PDB entry 5SY7 | X-ray diffraction, 4.20 A resolution (low resolution: residue-level contacts below are approximate; hydrogen-bond / salt-bridge calls are withheld) | chains A and D of the 4 polymer chains in the assembly

Chain A:
Molecule: Aryl hydrocarbon receptor nuclear translocator
Source organism: Mus musculus
UniProt: P53762 (ARNT_MOUSE); numbering as in UniProt (aligned over 82-464)
Amino-acid sequence (384 residues; each row starts with the number of its first residue):
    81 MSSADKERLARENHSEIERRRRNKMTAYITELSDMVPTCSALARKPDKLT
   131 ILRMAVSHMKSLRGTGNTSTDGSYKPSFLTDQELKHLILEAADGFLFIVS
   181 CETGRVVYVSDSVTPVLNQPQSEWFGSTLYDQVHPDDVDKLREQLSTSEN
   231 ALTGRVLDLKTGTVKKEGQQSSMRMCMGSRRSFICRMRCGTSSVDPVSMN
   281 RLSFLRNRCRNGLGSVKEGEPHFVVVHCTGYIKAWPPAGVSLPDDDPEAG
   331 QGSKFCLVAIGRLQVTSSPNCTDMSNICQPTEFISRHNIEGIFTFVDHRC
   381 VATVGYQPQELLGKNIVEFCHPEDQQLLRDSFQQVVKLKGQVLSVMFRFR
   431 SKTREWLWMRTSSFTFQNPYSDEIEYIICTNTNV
Disordered / not traced: 81-88, 143-155, 229-258, 272-290, 312-336, 350-361, 464
Construct notes: initiating methionine (81)
Swiss-Prot annotation at these positions:
  - region: Leu-167 to Ala-171 (Mediates the transcription activity and dimerization of the AHR:ARNT complex)
  - mutagenesis: His-94 (H94A: Reduces DNA binding), Glu-98 (E98A: Reduces DNA binding), Arg-102 (R102E: Reduces DNA binding. Decreases transcription factor activity), Leu-112 (L112D: Interferes with transcription factor activity; L112E: Impairs heterodimer formation with EPAS1. Impairs heterodimer formation with HIF1A ...), Leu-132 (L132E: Impairs heterodimer formation with EPAS1. Impairs heterodimer formation with HIF1A. Significantly destabilizes ARNT?s heterodimeric interactions with both NPAS1 and NPAS3 ...), Val-136 (V136D: Impairs heterodimer formation with EPAS1. Impairs heterodimer formation with HIF1A. Significantly destabilizes ARNT?s heterodimeric interactions with both NPAS1 and NPAS3 ...), Met-139 (M139D: Interferes with transcription factor activity), Leu-164 (L164D: Does not affect transcription factor activity), Leu-167 (L167E: Highly reduces transcription activity. Impairs interaction with AHR. Impairs heterodimer formation with EPAS1. Impairs heterodimer formation with HIF1A ...), Ile-168 (I168D: Highly reduces transcription activity. Impairs interaction with AHR. Impairs heterodimer formation with EPAS1. Impairs heterodimer formation with HIF1A ...), Ala-171 (A171D: Reduces transcription activity. Markedly reduces interaction with AHR. Impairs heterodimer formation with EPAS1. Markedly decreases heterodimer formation with HIF1A ...), Ile-264 (I264D: Impairs heterodimer formation with EPAS1. Markedly decreases heterodimer formation with HIF1A. Significantly destabilizes ARNT?s heterodimeric interactions with both NPAS1 and NPAS3 ...), 6 further mutagenesis entries in UniProt

Chain D:
Molecule: 21-nt DNA strand
Sequence (21 nucleotides; each row starts with the number of its first residue):
     1 CACGACCCGCACGTACGCAGC

Chain A / chain D interface:
Residue-residue contacts - 8 pairs, chain A then chain D:
  His-94(A) with DG9(D); DC10(D)
  Ile-97(A) with DC8(D)
  Glu-98(A) with DC10(D); DA11(D)
  Arg-101(A) with DC8(D); DG9(D); DC10(D)
Other interface residues (no listed pair), chain A (5 interface residues in all): Arg-102
Other interface residues (no listed pair), chain D (5 interface residues in all): DC12

Overview:
Chain A and chain D each contribute 5 residues to their interface. UniProt lists 18 mutagenesis sites on chain
A.
Here chain A is Aryl hydrocarbon receptor nuclear translocator (Mus musculus) and chain D is a 21-nt DNA
strand. Entry 5SY7 (Crystal Structure of the Heterodimeric NPAS3-ARNT Complex with HRE DNA) was determined by
X-ray diffraction together with 5SY5 from the same study.
